Entry 7NJP (electron microscopy, 2.84 A resolution); this record covers chains B and d of the 20 polymer chains in the assembly.

[Chain B]
Protein: ATP synthase subunit alpha
From: Mycolicibacterium smegmatis (strain ATCC 700084 / mc(2)155)
Notes: EC 7.1.2.2
UniProtKB: A0R202 (ATPA_MYCS2); numbering as in UniProt (aligned over 1-548)
Sequence (548 residues; numbered 1 to 548; the number before each row is that of its first residue):
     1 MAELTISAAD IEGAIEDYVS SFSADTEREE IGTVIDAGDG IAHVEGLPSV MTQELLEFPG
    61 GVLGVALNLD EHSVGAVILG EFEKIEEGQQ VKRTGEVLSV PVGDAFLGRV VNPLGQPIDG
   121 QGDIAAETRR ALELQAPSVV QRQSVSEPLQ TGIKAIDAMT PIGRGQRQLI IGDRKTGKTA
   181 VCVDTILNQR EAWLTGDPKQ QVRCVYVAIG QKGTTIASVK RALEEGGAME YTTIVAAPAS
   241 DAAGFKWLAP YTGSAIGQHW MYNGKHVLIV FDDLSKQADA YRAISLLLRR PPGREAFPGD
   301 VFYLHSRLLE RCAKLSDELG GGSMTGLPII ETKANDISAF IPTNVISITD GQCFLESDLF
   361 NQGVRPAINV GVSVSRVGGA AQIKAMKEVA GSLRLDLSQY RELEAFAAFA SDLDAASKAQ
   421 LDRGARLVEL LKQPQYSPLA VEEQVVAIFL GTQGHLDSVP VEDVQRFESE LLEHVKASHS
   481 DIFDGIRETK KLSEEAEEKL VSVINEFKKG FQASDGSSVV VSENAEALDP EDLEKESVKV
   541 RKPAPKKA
Disordered / not traced: 1-4, 407-413, 522-548
Curated features (UniProtKB/Swiss-Prot):
  - binding site (ATP): Gly172 to Thr179
  - site: Ser373 (Required for activity)
Ion coordination: Mg2+: Thr179 (together with ATP)
Small-molecule neighbours:
  - ATP (adenosine-5'-triphosphate), molecule 1: Asp173, Arg174, Lys175, Thr176, Gly177, Lys178, Thr179, Ala180, Gln211, Phe360, Arg365, Pro366, Gln433, Pro434, Gln435
  - ATP, molecule 2: Ile346, Ser347, Val374, Arg376

[Chain d]
Protein: ATP synthase subunit b-delta
From: Mycolicibacterium smegmatis (strain ATCC 700084 / mc(2)155)
UniProtKB: A0R203 (ATPFD_MYCS2); numbering as in UniProt (aligned over 1-445)
Sequence (445 residues; row label = number of the first residue in the row):
     1 MSIFIGQLIG FAVIAFIIVK WVVPPVRTLM RNQQEAVRAA LAESAEAAKK LADADAMHAK
    61 ALADAKAESE KVTEEAKQDS ERIAAQLSEQ AGSEAERIKA QGAQQIQLMR QQLIRQLRTG
   121 LGAEAVNKAA EIVRAHVADP QAQSATVDRF LSELEQMAPS SVVIDTAATS RLRAASRQSL
   181 AALVEKFDSV AGGLDADGLT NLADELASVA KLLLSETALN KHLAEPTDDS APKVRLLERL
   241 LSDKVSATTL DLLRTAVSNR WSTESNLIDA VEHTARLALL KRAEIAGEVD EVEEQLFRFG
   301 RVLDAEPRLS ALLSDYTTPA EGRVALLDKA LTGRPGVNQT AAALLSQTVG LLRGERADEA
   361 VIDLAELAVS RRGEVVAHVS AAAELSDAQR TRLTEVLSRI YGRPVSVQLH VDPELLGGLS
   421 ITVGDEVIDG SIASRLAAAQ TGLPD
Disordered / not traced: 163-168, 445

[How chain B and chain d interact]
Residue-residue contacts - 50 pairs, chain B then chain d:
  Ile6(B) - Arg110(d)
  Ile6(B) - Leu113(d)  hydrophobic
  Ile6(B) - Ile114(d)  hydrophobic
  Ile11(B) - Leu117(d)  hydrophobic
  Ile11(B) - Arg118(d)
  Ala14(B) - Arg118(d)
  Ile15(B) - Arg118(d)
  Ile15(B) - Leu121(d)  hydrophobic
  Ile15(B) - Gly122(d)
  Tyr18(B) - Ala439(d)  hydrogen bond (side chain-backbone)
  Tyr18(B) - Gly442(d)
  Tyr18(B) - Leu443(d)  hydrogen bond (side chain-backbone)
  Phe22(B) - Arg435(d)
  Phe22(B) - Ala438(d)
  Phe22(B) - Ala439(d)  hydrophobic
  Ala24(B) - Arg435(d)
  Asp25(B) - Glu153(d)
  Thr26(B) - Glu153(d)  hydrogen bond (backbone-side chain)
  Thr26(B) - Met157(d)
  Thr26(B) - Ile428(d)
  Thr26(B) - Asp429(d)
  Glu27(B) - Val427(d)
  Arg28(B) - Ala158(d)
  Arg28(B) - Glu426(d)  salt bridge
  Arg28(B) - Val427(d)
  Arg28(B) - Ile428(d)
  Glu29(B) - Asp425(d)
  Glu29(B) - Glu426(d)  hydrogen bond (backbone-side chain)
  Glu29(B) - Val427(d)  hydrogen bond (backbone-backbone)
  Glu30(B) - Asp425(d)
  Glu30(B) - Glu426(d)
  Ile31(B) - Asp425(d)  hydrogen bond (backbone-backbone)
  Ile31(B) - Val427(d)  hydrophobic
  Gly46(B) - Asp425(d)
  Leu47(B) - Asp425(d)
  Pro48(B) - Asp425(d)
  Glu71(B) - Arg173(d)  salt bridge
  His72(B) - Arg173(d)  hydrogen bond
  Gly120(B) - Gln112(d)  hydrogen bond (backbone-side chain)
  Gly120(B) - Arg115(d)
  Gln121(B) - Leu108(d)
  Gln121(B) - Gln112(d)
  Gln121(B) - Arg115(d)  hydrogen bond (backbone-side chain)
  Gly122(B) - Arg115(d)
  Asp123(B) - Pro444(d)
  Arg190(B) - Arg97(d)
  Glu224(B) - Gln101(d)
  Glu473(B) - Gln86(d)
  His474(B) - Asp79(d)  salt bridge
  Ala477(B) - Arg82(d)
Other interface residues (no listed pair), chain B (36 interface residues in all): Thr5, Ser23, Leu194, Glu225, Gly226, Lys476, Ser478, Glu506
Other interface residues (no listed pair), chain d (37 interface residues in all): Glu75, Ile83, Gln105, Phe150, Ser160, Tyr401, Gly430

[Summary]
36 residues of chain B and 37 residues of chain d are in contact, with 9 hydrogen bonds and 3 salt bridges.
Polar pairs include Arg28(B)-Glu426(d), Glu71(B)-Arg173(d) and His474(B)-Asp79(d). Ligands of chain B: ATP.
Curated annotation (UniProt) lists 8 ATP-binding residues on chain B.
Here chain B is ATP synthase subunit alpha and chain d is ATP synthase subunit b-delta, both from
Mycolicibacterium smegmatis (strain ATCC 700084 / mc(2)155). Entry 7NJP (Mycobacterium smegmatis ATP synthase
state 2) was determined by electron microscopy, deposited together with 7NJK, 7NJL, 7NJM, 7NJN, 7NJO, 7NJQ and
20 further entries.
